Entry 8W2E (electron microscopy, 3.06 A resolution); this record covers chains A and B of the 6 polymer chains in the assembly.

Chain A (and B):
Protein: Membrane protein
From: SARS-CoV-2 pseudovirus
Notes: chain B of this document is another copy of the same molecule, construct and numbering; everything in this record applies to it too
UniProt: P0DTC5 (VME1_SARS2); numbering as in UniProt (aligned over 1-222)
Sequence (270 residues; numbered 1 to 270; the number before each row is that of its first residue):
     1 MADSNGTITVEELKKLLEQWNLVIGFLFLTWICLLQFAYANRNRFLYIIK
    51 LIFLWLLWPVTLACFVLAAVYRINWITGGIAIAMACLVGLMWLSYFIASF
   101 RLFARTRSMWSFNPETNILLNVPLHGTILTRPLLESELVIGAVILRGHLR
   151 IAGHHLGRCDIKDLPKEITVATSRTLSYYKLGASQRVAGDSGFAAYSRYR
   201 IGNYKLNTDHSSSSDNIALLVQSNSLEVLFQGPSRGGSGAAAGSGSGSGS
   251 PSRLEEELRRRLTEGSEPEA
Not modelled in the structure: 1-18, 205-270
Sequence notes: expression tag (223-270)
Ligand contacts:
  - A1AE8 ((6S,8R)-N-(3-cyanophenyl)-5-{4-[difluoro(phenyl)methyl]phenyl}-6-methyl-4-oxo-4,5,6,7-tetrahydropyrazolo[1,5-a]pyrazine-3-carboxamide), molecule 1: Leu29, Ile32, Cys33, Gln36, Phe37
  - A1AE8, molecule 2: Trp55, Trp58, Leu87, Val88, Met91, Trp92, Tyr95, Phe96, Ser99, Phe112, Asn113, Pro114, Glu115, Thr116, Asn117
Swiss-Prot annotation at these positions:
  - glycosylation: Asn5 (N-linked (GlcNAc...) asparagine)
From the paper describing this entry:
  - binding site for A1AE8: Gln36, Tyr95, Ser99, Asn117
  - conformationally variable residues (side-chain flip): Gln36, Tyr95
  - mutagenesis - L29F, W55F, A85S, L90W, M91K, A98D, S99A, N117K, P132S, Q185K: unchanged growth

Interface between chain A and chain B:
Contacting residue pairs (66; chain A residue first):
  Asn21(A) - Cys64(B)  hydrogen bond (side chain-backbone)
  Asn21(A) - Leu67(B)  hydrogen bond (side chain-backbone)
  Asn21(A) - Ala68(B)
  Leu22(A) - Phe65(B)
  Leu22(A) - Ala68(B)
  Leu22(A) - Ile76(B)
  Leu22(A) - Ile80(B)  hydrophobic
  Leu22(A) - Ala81(B)  hydrophobic
  Gly25(A) - Phe65(B)
  Phe26(A) - Phe65(B)
  Leu27(A) - Leu27(B)  hydrophobic
  Leu27(A) - Trp31(B)  hydrophobic
  Phe28(A) - Val60(B)  hydrophobic
  Thr30(A) - Trp31(B)
  Trp31(A) - Leu27(B)  hydrophobic
  Trp31(A) - Thr30(B)
  Trp31(A) - Trp31(B)
  Trp31(A) - Phe53(B)  hydrophobic
  Trp31(A) - Leu57(B)  hydrophobic
  Ile32(A) - Leu57(B)  hydrophobic
  Ile32(A) - Trp58(B)  hydrophobic
  Ile32(A) - Thr61(B)
  Leu34(A) - Trp31(B)  hydrophobic
  Leu34(A) - Leu35(B)  hydrophobic
  Leu35(A) - Leu34(B)  hydrophobic
  Leu35(A) - Ala38(B)  hydrophobic
  Leu35(A) - Lys50(B)  hydrogen bond (backbone-side chain)
  Leu35(A) - Leu54(B)  hydrophobic
  Gln36(A) - Glu115(B)
  Ala38(A) - Leu35(B)  hydrophobic
  Ala38(A) - Ala38(B)
  Tyr39(A) - Leu134(B)  hydrophobic
  Lys50(A) - Leu35(B)  hydrogen bond (side chain-backbone)
  Phe53(A) - Trp31(B)  hydrophobic
  Leu54(A) - Gln36(B)
  Leu57(A) - Trp31(B)  hydrophobic
  Leu57(A) - Ile32(B)  hydrophobic
  Val60(A) - Phe28(B)  hydrophobic
  Thr61(A) - Gly25(B)
  Thr61(A) - Phe28(B)
  Cys64(A) - Asn21(B)  hydrogen bond (backbone-side chain)
  Phe65(A) - Gly25(B)
  Phe65(A) - Phe26(B)  hydrophobic
  Leu67(A) - Asn21(B)
  Ala68(A) - Asn21(B)
  Ala68(A) - Leu22(B)
  Ile76(A) - Leu22(B)
  Ala81(A) - Leu22(B)  hydrophobic
  Met84(A) - Leu29(B)  hydrophobic
  Glu115(A) - Gln36(B)
  Glu137(A) - Leu145(B)
  Leu138(A) - Ala188(B)  hydrophobic
  Leu138(A) - Ser191(B)
  Val139(A) - Leu145(B)
  Leu145(A) - Glu137(B)
  Leu145(A) - Val139(B)
  Ala183(A) - Gln185(B)
  Gln185(A) - Ala195(B)
  Val187(A) - Val139(B)  hydrophobic
  Ala188(A) - Leu138(B)  hydrophobic
  Ser191(A) - Leu138(B)
  Phe193(A) - Gly141(B)
  Phe193(A) - Phe193(B)  hydrophobic
  Phe193(A) - Ala194(B)
  Phe193(A) - Ala195(B)  hydrophobic
  Ala195(A) - Phe193(B)  hydrophobic
Interface residues without a listed pair, chain A (48 interface residues in all): Trp20, Leu29, Trp58, Thr77, Pro114, Leu134, Val143, Gly192, Ser197
Interface residues without a listed pair, chain B (49 interface residues in all): Trp20, Tyr39, Thr77, Met84, Gly182, Ala183, Val187, Ser197

In short:
48 residues of chain A face 49 of chain B across their interface; the contacts include 5 hydrogen bonds. Polar
contacts include Asn21(A)-Cys64(B), Asn21(A)-Leu67(B) and Leu35(A)-Lys50(B). From the paper: a binding site
for A1AE8 at Gln36(A), Tyr95(A) and Ser99(A) among others; L29F, W55F and A85S of chain A, among others, leave
growth unchanged; 10 substitutions were tested in all.
Both chains are Membrane protein (SARS-CoV-2 pseudovirus). Entry 8W2E (SARS-CoV-2 M protein dimer in complex
with JNJ-9676 and Fab-B) was determined by electron microscopy.
